PDB entry 7QJ0 | electron microscopy, 5.32 A resolution (low resolution: residue-level contacts below are approximate; hydrogen-bond / salt-bridge calls are withheld) | chains I and W of the 16 polymer chains in the assembly

[Chain I]
Name: Gamma-tubulin complex component 4
From: Homo sapiens
Reference sequence: Q9UGJ1 (GCP4_HUMAN); residues 1-667 here = UniProt positions 1-667
Sequence (667 residues; row label = number of the first residue in the row):
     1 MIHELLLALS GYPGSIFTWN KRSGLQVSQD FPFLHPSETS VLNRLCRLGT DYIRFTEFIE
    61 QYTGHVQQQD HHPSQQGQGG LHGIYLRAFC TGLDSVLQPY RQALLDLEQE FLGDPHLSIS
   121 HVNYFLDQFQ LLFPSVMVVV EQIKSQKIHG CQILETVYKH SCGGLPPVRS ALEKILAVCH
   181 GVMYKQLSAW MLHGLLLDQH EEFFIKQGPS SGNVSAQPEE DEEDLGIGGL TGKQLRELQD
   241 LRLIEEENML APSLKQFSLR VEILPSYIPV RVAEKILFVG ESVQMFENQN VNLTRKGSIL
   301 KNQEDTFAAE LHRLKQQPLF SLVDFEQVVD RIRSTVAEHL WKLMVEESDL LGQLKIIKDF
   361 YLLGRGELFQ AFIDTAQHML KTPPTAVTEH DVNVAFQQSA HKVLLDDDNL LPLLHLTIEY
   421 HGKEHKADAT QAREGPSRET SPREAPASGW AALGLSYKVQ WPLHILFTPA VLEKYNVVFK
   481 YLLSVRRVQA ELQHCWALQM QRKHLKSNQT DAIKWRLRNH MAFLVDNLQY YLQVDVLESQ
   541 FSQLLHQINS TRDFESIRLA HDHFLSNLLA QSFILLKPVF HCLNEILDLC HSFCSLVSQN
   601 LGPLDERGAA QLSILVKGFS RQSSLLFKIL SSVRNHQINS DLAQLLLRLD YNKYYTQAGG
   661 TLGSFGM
Not modelled in the structure: 64-78, 203-255, 286-297, 418-447, 632-667

[Chain W]
Name: Tubulin gamma-1 chain
From: Homo sapiens
Reference sequence: P23258 (TBG1_HUMAN); numbering as in UniProt (aligned over 1-451)
Sequence (451 residues; each row starts with the number of its first residue):
     1 MPREIITLQL GQCGNQIGFE FWKQLCAEHG ISPEGIVEEF ATEGTDRKDV FFYQADDEHY
    61 IPRAVLLDLE PRVIHSILNS PYAKLYNPEN IYLSEHGGGA GNNWASGFSQ GEKIHEDIFD
   121 IIDREADGSD SLEGFVLCHS IAGGTGSGLG SYLLERLNDR YPKKLVQTYS VFPNQDEMSD
   181 VVVQPYNSLL TLKRLTQNAD CVVVLDNTAL NRIATDRLHI QNPSFSQINQ LVSTIMSAST
   241 TTLRYPGYMN NDLIGLIASL IPTPRLHFLM TGYTPLTTDQ SVASVRKTTV LDVMRRLLQP
   301 KNVMVSTGRD RQTNHCYIAI LNIIQGEVDP TQVHKSLQRI RERKLANFIP WGPASIQVAL
   361 SRKSPYLPSA HRVSGLMMAN HTSISSLFER TCRQYDKLRK REAFLEQFRK EDMFKDNFDE
   421 MDTSREIVQQ LIDEYHAATR PDYISWGTQE Q
Not modelled in the structure: 1-2, 42-44, 94-100, 178-179, 280-286, 307-312, 448-451
Swiss-Prot annotation at these positions:
  - binding site (GTP): Ala-142 to Gly-148
  - modified residue: Ser-131 (Phosphoserine)
  - natural variant: Tyr-92 (Y92C: In CDCBM4), Thr-331 (T331P: In CDCBM4), Leu-387 (L387P: In CDCBM4)

[How chain I and chain W interact]
Pairs across the interface (33):
  Leu-363(I) / Tyr-248(W)
  Gly-364(I) / Gly-247(W)
  Gly-364(I) / Tyr-248(W)
  Gly-366(I) / Tyr-248(W)
  Glu-367(I) / Arg-47(W)
  Glu-367(I) / Pro-246(W)
  Ala-371(I) / Arg-3(W)
  Asp-374(I) / Arg-3(W)
  Gln-493(I) / Asp-252(W)
  Gln-493(I) / Ile-254(W)
  Trp-496(I) / Ile-254(W)
  Leu-498(I) / Pro-264(W)
  Gln-499(I) / Ala-199(W)
  Gln-499(I) / Asp-200(W)
  Gln-499(I) / Pro-264(W)
  Gln-499(I) / His-267(W)
  Met-500(I) / Ile-254(W)
  Gln-501(I) / Pro-162(W)
  Gln-501(I) / Lys-163(W)
  Lys-503(I) / Arg-265(W)
  His-504(I) / Asn-158(W)
  His-504(I) / Gln-197(W)
  His-504(I) / Ala-199(W)
  His-504(I) / Asp-200(W)
  His-520(I) / Pro-262(W)
  Asn-527(I) / Gln-357(W)
  Tyr-530(I) / Tyr-248(W)
  Tyr-531(I) / Asn-250(W)
  Tyr-531(I) / Gln-357(W)
  Tyr-531(I) / Val-358(W)
  Val-534(I) / Tyr-248(W)
  Val-534(I) / Met-249(W)
  Asp-535(I) / Pro-330(W)
Also at the interface, not in a pair above, chain I (34 interface residues in all): Lys-358, Arg-365, Gln-370, Val-403, Leu-404, Arg-486, His-494, Leu-505, Met-521, Phe-523, Leu-537, Glu-538, Ser-539, Ser-542
Also at the interface, not in a pair above, chain W (34 interface residues in all): Thr-45, Asp-49, Thr-196, Cys-201, Gly-255, Ile-257, Ala-258, Ser-259, Ile-261, Thr-263, Leu-321, Pro-353

[Overview]
Chain I and chain W each contribute 34 residues to their interface. Curated annotation (UniProt) lists 7
GTP-binding residues on chain W.
Chain I is Gamma-tubulin complex component 4 and chain W is Tubulin gamma-1 chain, both from Homo sapiens; the
structure, Structure of recombinant human gamma-Tubulin Ring Complex 6-spoked assembly intermediate (spokes
7-12), was determined by electron microscopy together with 7QJ1, 7QJ2, 7QJ3, 7QJ4, 7QJD and 7QJE from the same
study.
